7TEB - chains M and N of the 8 polymer chains in the assembly; structure by electron microscopy, 4.23 A resolution (low resolution: residue-level contacts below are approximate; hydrogen-bond / salt-bridge calls are withheld).

== Chain M ==
Name: Fab2 heavy chain
Source organism: Mus musculus
Amino-acid sequence (223 residues; row label = number of the first residue in the row; note: 1 number in that range is skipped by the numbering (no residue carries it; nothing is unmodelled there)):
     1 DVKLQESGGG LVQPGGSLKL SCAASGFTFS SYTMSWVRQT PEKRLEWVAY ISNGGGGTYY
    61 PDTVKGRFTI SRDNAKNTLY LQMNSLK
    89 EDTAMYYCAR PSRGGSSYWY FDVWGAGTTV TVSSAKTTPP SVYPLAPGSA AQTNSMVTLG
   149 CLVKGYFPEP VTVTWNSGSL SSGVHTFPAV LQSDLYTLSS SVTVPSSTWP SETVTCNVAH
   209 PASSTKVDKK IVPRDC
Not modelled in the structure: 1, 26-27, 121-224
Disulfides: C22-C96

== Chain N ==
Name: Fab2 light chain
Source organism: Mus musculus
Amino-acid sequence (213 residues; each row starts with the number of its first residue):
     1 DIQMTQSPSS LSASLGGKVT ITCKASQDIN KYIAWYQHKP GKGPRLLIHY TSSLQPGIPS
    61 RFSGSGSGRD YSFSISNLEP EDIATYYCLQ YDNLYTFGGG TKLEIKRADA APTVSIFPPS
   121 SEQLTSGGAS VVCFLNNFYP KDINVKWKID GSERQNGVLN SWTDQDSKDS TYSMSSTLTL
   181 TKDEYERHNS YTCEATHKTS TSPIVKSFNR NES
Not modelled in the structure: 107-213
Disulfides: C23-C88

== How chain M and chain N interact ==
Residue-residue contacts (37; chain M residue first):
  S35(M) with Y95(N)
  Q39(M) with H38(N)
  E42(M) with Y87(N)
  K43(M) with P40(N); T85(N); Y87(N); K102(N)
  R44(M) with Y87(N); G99(N)
  L45(M) with H38(N); Y87(N); F97(N)
  W47(M) with L89(N); Y95(N); T96(N); F97(N)
  Y50(M) with Y95(N)
  Y59(M) with L94(N)
  Y95(M) with P44(N)
  P99(M) with Y95(N)
  Y106(M) with Y91(N); L94(N); Y95(N)
  W107(M) with Y95(N)
  Y108(M) with Y32(N); I33(N); A34(N); H49(N); L89(N); Y91(N)
  F109(M) with Y36(N)
  D110(M) with L46(N)
  W112(M) with K42(N); G43(N); P44(N); R45(N)
  A114(M) with K42(N)
Also at the interface, not in a pair above, chain M (21 interface residues in all): E46, Y60, P61
Also at the interface, not in a pair above, chain N (26 interface residues in all): D1, Q3, Y50, A84

== Overview ==
21 residues of chain M face 26 of chain N across their interface.
Chain M is Fab2 heavy chain and chain N is Fab2 light chain, both from Mus musculus; the structure, Cryo-EM
structure of GluN1b-2B NMDAR complexed to Fab2 non-active1-like, was determined by electron microscopy
together with 7TE4, 7TE9 and 7TEE from the same study.
